PDB entry 7R5T | X-ray diffraction, 1.85 A resolution | chains AAA and BBB

# Chain AAA (and BBB)
Protein: Lactaldehyde reductase
From: Escherichia coli str. K-12 substr. MG1655
Notes: EC 1.1.1.77; chain BBB of this document is another copy of the same molecule, construct and numbering; everything in this record applies to it too
UniProtKB: P0A9S2 (FUCO_ECO57); residues 2-383 here correspond to UniProt positions 1-382 (UniProt number = residue number - 1)
Amino-acid sequence (390 residues; each row starts with the number of its first residue):
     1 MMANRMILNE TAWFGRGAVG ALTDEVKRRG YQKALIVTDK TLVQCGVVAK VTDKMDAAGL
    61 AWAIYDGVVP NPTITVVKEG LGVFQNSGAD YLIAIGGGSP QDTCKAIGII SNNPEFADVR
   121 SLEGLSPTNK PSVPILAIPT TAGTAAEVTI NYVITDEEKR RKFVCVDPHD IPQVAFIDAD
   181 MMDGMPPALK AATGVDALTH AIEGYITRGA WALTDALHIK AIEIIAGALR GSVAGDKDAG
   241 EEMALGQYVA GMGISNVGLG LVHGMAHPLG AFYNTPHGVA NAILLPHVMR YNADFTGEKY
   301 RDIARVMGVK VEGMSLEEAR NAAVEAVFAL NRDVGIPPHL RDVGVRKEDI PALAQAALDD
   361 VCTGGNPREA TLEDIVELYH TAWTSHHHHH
Unresolved in the structure: 1-2, 386-390
Differences from the reference sequence: initiating methionine (1); engineered mutation Ile254 (Phe253 in P0A9S2); expression tag (384-390)
Metal / ion sites: Fe ion: Asp196, His200, His263, His277
Residues lining bound ligands: adenosine-5-diphosphoribose / NADH: Asp39, Thr41, Leu42, Pro70, Asn71, Pro72, Gly97, Gly98, Ser99, Pro100, Asp102, Lys105, Thr140, Thr141, Thr144, Ala146, Thr149, Asn151, Tyr152, Val153, Lys162, Met181, Met182, Gly184, Met185, Pro186, Leu189, Thr193, Asp196, His200, His277
Curated features (UniProtKB/Swiss-Prot):
  - binding site (NAD(+)): Asp39, Asn71, Gly98, Ser99, Thr140 to Thr144, Asn151, Lys162, Met181 to Met185
  - binding site (Fe cation): Asp196, His200, His263, His277
Reported in the primary citation:
  - catalytic residues: His267, Asp360 (proposed by the authors, not directly observed)
  - specificity-determining residues: Asn151 (proposed by the authors, not directly observed)
  - mutagenesis - H267Q (8- to 32-fold), D360N (8- to 32-fold): decreased binding to either aldehyde, 1 or 2
  - mutagenesis - H267Q, D360N: unchanged catalytic activity on either 1 or 2

# How chain AAA and chain BBB interact
Residue-residue contacts - 37 pairs, chain AAA then chain BBB:
  Ala3(AAA) with Phe14(BBB); Ala18(BBB), hydrophobic
  Asn4(AAA) with Ala12(BBB); Trp13(BBB); Phe14(BBB), hydrogen bond (backbone-backbone)
  Arg5(AAA) with Ala12(BBB); Trp13(BBB)
  Met6(AAA) with Glu10(BBB); Thr11(BBB); Ala12(BBB), hydrogen bond (backbone-backbone); Phe14(BBB), hydrophobic
  Ile7(AAA) with Glu10(BBB)
  Leu8(AAA) with Glu10(BBB), hydrogen bond (backbone-backbone)
  Glu10(AAA) with Met6(BBB); Ile7(BBB); Leu8(BBB), hydrogen bond (backbone-backbone); Ile171(BBB); Gln173(BBB)
  Thr11(AAA) with Met6(BBB)
  Ala12(AAA) with Asn4(BBB); Arg5(BBB); Met6(BBB), hydrogen bond (backbone-backbone)
  Trp13(AAA) with Ala3(BBB); Asn4(BBB); Arg5(BBB)
  Phe14(AAA) with Ala3(BBB); Asn4(BBB), hydrogen bond (backbone-backbone); Met6(BBB), hydrophobic; Trp211(BBB), hydrophobic
  Ala18(AAA) with Ala3(BBB), hydrophobic
  Ile171(AAA) with Glu10(BBB)
  Gln173(AAA) with Glu10(BBB)
  Trp211(AAA) with Phe14(BBB), hydrophobic
  Ala212(AAA) with Leu245(BBB), hydrophobic
  Ala216(AAA) with Lys220(BBB)
  Lys220(AAA) with Ala216(BBB)
  Leu245(AAA) with Ala212(BBB), hydrophobic
Other interface residues (no listed pair), chain AAA (24 interface residues in all): Asn9, Asn129, Leu213, Leu217, Val249
Other interface residues (no listed pair), chain BBB (25 interface residues in all): Asn9, Gly17, Arg28, Leu213, Leu217, Val249

# Summary
The interface between chain AAA and chain BBB involves 24 residues on one side and 25 on the other, with 6
hydrogen bonds. The backbones hydrogen-bond at Asn4(AAA)-Phe14(BBB), Met6(AAA)-Ala12(BBB) and
Leu8(AAA)-Glu10(BBB). From the paper: catalytic residues His267(AAA) and Asp360(AAA); H267Q and D360N of chain
AAA reduce binding to either aldehyde, 1 or 2.
Chain AAA and chain BBB are both Lactaldehyde reductase (Escherichia coli str. K-12 substr. MG1655); the
structure, CRYSTAL STRUCTURE OF E.coli ALCOHOL DEHYDROGENASE - FucO MUTANT F254I COMPLEXED WITH FE, NADH, AND
GLYCEROL, was determined by X-ray diffraction (same publication as 7QNF, 7QNI, 7QNJ, 7R0P and 7R3D).
